PDB entry 9ITN | electron microscopy, 3.48 A resolution | chains H and T of the 16 polymer chains in the assembly

# Chain H
Protein: ATP synthase subunit c
Source organism: Chloroflexus aurantiacus J-10-fl
UniProt: A9WGS9 (ATPL_CHLAA); residue numbers follow UniProt; this construct covers 1-76
Amino-acid sequence (76 residues; numbered 1 to 76; the number before each row is that of its first residue):
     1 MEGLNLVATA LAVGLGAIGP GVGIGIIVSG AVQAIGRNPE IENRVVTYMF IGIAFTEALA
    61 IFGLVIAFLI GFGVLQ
Disordered / not traced: 73-76
Curated features (UniProtKB/Swiss-Prot):
  - site: Glu57 (Reversibly protonated during proton transport)

# Chain T
Protein: ATP synthase subunit a
Source organism: Chloroflexus aurantiacus J-10-fl
UniProt: A9WGT0 (A9WGT0_CHLAA); residue numbers follow UniProt; this construct covers 1-312
Amino-acid sequence (312 residues; row label = number of the first residue in the row):
     1 MSTRTRNILI IVGALIISIA SRFFLYTGPP HVEVAAEVIF DGIPGFPITN SFVVAIIIDI
    61 FVIALAVAAT RNLQMVPRGL QNVMEFILES LYNLFRNINA KYVATAFPLV ATIFLFVLFG
   121 NWFGLLPGVG SIGVCHEKKE EHAVVDERLA LAAPAAPLSS VAAAEGEEIH DTCAAQGKKL
   181 VPLFRAPAAD LNFTFAIAVI SFVFIEYWGF RALGPGYLKK FFNTNGIMSF VGIIEFISEL
   241 VKPFALAFRL FGNIFAGEVL LVVMAFLVPL LLPLPFYGFE VFVGFIQALI FALLTYAFLN
   301 IAVTGHDEEH AH
Disordered / not traced: 1-18, 137-156, 305-312
Cystine bridges: Cys135-Cys173

# Interface between chain H and chain T
Pairs across the interface (11):
  Asn43(H) with Asn97(T); Ile98(T)
  Thr47(H) with Ile301(T)
  Phe50(H) with Ala297(T), hydrophobic
  Ile51(H) with Glu235(T)
  Ala54(H) with Ser238(T)
  Phe55(H) with Val231(T), hydrophobic; Ile234(T), hydrophobic
  Glu57(H) with Arg249(T), salt bridge
  Phe62(H) with Ile237(T), hydrophobic
  Phe68(H) with Phe248(T), hydrophobic
Interface residues without a listed pair, chain H (11 interface residues in all): Ile61, Leu64
Interface residues without a listed pair, chain T (14 interface residues in all): Val241, Ala245, Leu294

# In short
11 residues of chain H face 14 of chain T across their interface; the contacts include 1 salt bridge. Its one
salt-bridged contact is Glu57(H)-Arg249(T).
Here chain H is ATP synthase subunit c and chain T is ATP synthase subunit a, both from Chloroflexus
aurantiacus J-10-fl. Entry 9ITN (Chloroflexus aurantiacus ATP synthase, state 1, focused refinement of FO and
peripheral stalk) was determined by electron microscopy (same publication as 9ITJ, 9ITK, 9ITL, 9ITM, 9ITO,
9ITP and 11 further entries).
